7NET - chains A and B; structure by X-ray diffraction, 1.50 A resolution.

Chain A (and B):
Molecule: v-Src SH3 domain
Organism: Gallus gallus
Notes: engineered mutation(s): W95R, I96T; chain B of this document is another copy of the same molecule, construct and numbering; everything in this record applies to it too
Chain sequence (61 residues; row label = number of the first residue in the row):
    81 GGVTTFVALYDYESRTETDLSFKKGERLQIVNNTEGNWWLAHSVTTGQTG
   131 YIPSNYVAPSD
Disordered / not traced: 81-83, 141
What the authors report for this chain:
  - self-association interface (contacts with another copy of this molecule); pairs are residue here / residue on that copy: Arg-95/Glu-115 (salt bridge), Thr-96/Thr-96 (water-mediated contact)

Chain A / chain B interface:
Residue-residue contacts (108; chain A residue first):
  Thr-85(A) with Pro-139(B); Ser-140(B), hydrogen bond (backbone-backbone)
  Phe-86(A) with Trp-119(B), hydrophobic; Val-137(B), hydrophobic; Ala-138(B); Pro-139(B)
  Val-87(A) with Val-137(B); Ala-138(B), hydrogen bond (backbone-backbone)
  Ala-88(A) with Tyr-136(B)
  Leu-89(A) with Tyr-136(B), hydrogen bond (backbone-backbone); Ala-138(B), hydrophobic
  Tyr-90(A) with Tyr-136(B)
  Asp-91(A) with Tyr-136(B)
  Tyr-92(A) with Trp-118(B); Tyr-136(B), hydrophobic
  Arg-95(A) with Glu-115(B), salt bridge; Trp-118(B)
  Thr-96(A) with Thr-98(B)
  Thr-98(A) with Thr-96(B); Gly-130(B); Tyr-131(B), hydrogen bond (backbone-backbone)
  Asp-99(A) with Tyr-131(B)
  Leu-100(A) with Ala-121(B); Gln-128(B); Thr-129(B); Gly-130(B); Tyr-131(B), hydrogen bond (backbone-backbone); Ile-132(B), hydrophobic
  Phe-102(A) with Ile-132(B), hydrophobic; Tyr-136(B), hydrophobic
  Glu-106(A) with Ser-123(B), hydrogen bond; Thr-125(B); Thr-126(B)
  Arg-107(A) with Ser-123(B); Val-124(B), hydrogen bond (backbone-backbone); Thr-125(B), hydrogen bond (backbone-side chain)
  Leu-108(A) with His-122(B); Ser-123(B); Ile-132(B), hydrophobic; Val-137(B), hydrophobic
  Gln-109(A) with Ala-121(B); His-122(B), hydrogen bond (backbone-backbone); Val-124(B)
  Ile-110(A) with Leu-120(B)
  Val-111(A) with Leu-120(B), hydrogen bond (backbone-backbone); Ala-121(B); His-122(B)
  Asn-113(A) with Leu-120(B); Tyr-131(B)
  Glu-115(A) with Arg-95(B), salt bridge; Tyr-131(B), hydrogen bond
  Asn-117(A) with Trp-118(B); Trp-119(B), hydrogen bond
  Trp-118(A) with Tyr-92(B); Arg-95(B); Asn-117(B); Trp-118(B), hydrogen bond (backbone-backbone); Tyr-131(B)
  Trp-119(A) with Ile-110(B), hydrophobic; Asn-117(B)
  Leu-120(A) with Ile-110(B); Val-111(B), hydrogen bond (backbone-backbone); Asn-113(B)
  Ala-121(A) with Leu-100(B); Gln-109(B); Val-111(B)
  His-122(A) with Leu-108(B); Gln-109(B), hydrogen bond (backbone-backbone); Val-111(B)
  Ser-123(A) with Glu-106(B), hydrogen bond; Arg-107(B); Leu-108(B)
  Val-124(A) with Arg-107(B), hydrogen bond (backbone-backbone); Gln-109(B)
  Thr-125(A) with Glu-106(B); Arg-107(B), hydrogen bond (side chain-backbone)
  Thr-126(A) with Glu-106(B)
  Gln-128(A) with Leu-100(B)
  Thr-129(A) with Leu-100(B)
  Gly-130(A) with Thr-98(B); Leu-100(B)
  Tyr-131(A) with Thr-98(B), hydrogen bond (backbone-backbone); Asp-99(B); Leu-100(B), hydrogen bond (backbone-backbone); Asn-113(B); Glu-115(B), hydrogen bond; Trp-118(B)
  Ile-132(A) with Leu-100(B), hydrophobic; Phe-102(B), hydrophobic; Leu-108(B), hydrophobic
  Tyr-136(A) with Ala-88(B); Leu-89(B), hydrogen bond (backbone-backbone); Tyr-90(B); Asp-91(B); Tyr-92(B), hydrophobic; Phe-102(B), hydrophobic
  Val-137(A) with Phe-86(B), hydrophobic; Val-87(B); Leu-89(B); Leu-108(B), hydrophobic
  Ala-138(A) with Phe-86(B); Val-87(B), hydrogen bond (backbone-backbone); Leu-89(B), hydrophobic
  Pro-139(A) with Thr-85(B); Phe-86(B)
  Ser-140(A) with Thr-85(B), hydrogen bond (backbone-backbone); Val-87(B); Arg-107(B)
Interface residues without a listed pair, chain A (45 interface residues in all): Ser-101, Pro-133, Asn-135
Interface residues without a listed pair, chain B (45 interface residues in all): Ser-101, Pro-133, Asn-135
Interface features reported in the paper:
  - residue pairs: Arg-95(A)/Glu-115(B) (salt bridge), Thr-96(A)/Thr-96(B) (water-mediated contact)

Summary:
The chain A/chain B interface involves 45 residues from each chain; the contacts include 24 hydrogen bonds and
2 salt bridges. Among the polar pairs are Arg-95(A)/Glu-115(B), Glu-106(A)/Ser-123(B) and
Arg-107(A)/Thr-125(B). The authors report a salt bridge between Arg-95(A) and Glu-115(B); a water-mediated
contact between Thr-96(A) and Thr-96(B). From the paper: a self-association interface involving Arg-95(A),
Thr-96(A) and Glu-115(A).
Both chains are v-Src SH3 domain (Gallus gallus). Entry 7NET (Crystal structure of the v-Src SH3 domain
W95R-I96T mutant) was determined by X-ray diffraction together with 7NER and 7NES from the same study.
